PDB entry 6CG0 | electron microscopy, 3.17 A resolution | chains M and N of the 11 polymer chains in the assembly

Chain M:
Molecule: 41-nt DNA strand
Sequence (41 nucleotides; each row starts with the number of its first residue):
    17 CACAGTGATGCAAATCAAGTGTGAAGCCAGACAAAAACCCG

Chain N:
Molecule: High mobility group protein B1
Organism: Homo sapiens
UniProt: P09429 (HMGB1_HUMAN); residues 15-140 here = UniProt positions 15-140
Amino-acid sequence (126 residues; row label = number of the first residue in the row):
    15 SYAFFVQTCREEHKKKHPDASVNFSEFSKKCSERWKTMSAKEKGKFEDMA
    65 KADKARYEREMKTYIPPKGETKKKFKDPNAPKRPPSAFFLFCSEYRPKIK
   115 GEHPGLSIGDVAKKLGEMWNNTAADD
Not modelled in the structure: 31-34, 51-95, 139-140
Swiss-Prot annotation at these positions:
  - DNA-binding region: Pro95 (HMG box 2)
  - region: Pro80 to Lys96 (LPS binding (Lipid A)), Phe89 to Glu108 (Cytokine-stimulating activity)
  - motif: His27 to Lys43 (Nuclear localization signal (NLS) 1)
  - site: Asp67, Lys68 (Cleavage)
  - modified residue: Cys23 (Cysteine sulfonic acid (-SO3H)), Lys28 (N6-acetyllysine), Lys29 (N6-acetyllysine), Lys30 (N6-acetyllysine), Ser35 (Phosphoserine), Lys43 (N6-acetyllysine), Cys45 (Cysteine sulfonic acid (-SO3H)), Lys90 (N6-acetyllysine), Ser100 (Phosphoserine), Cys106 (Cysteine sulfonic acid (-SO3H)), Lys127 (N6-acetyllysine), Lys128 (N6-acetyllysine)
  - cross-link (Isoglutamyl lysine isopeptide (Lys-Gln)): Lys28 (interchain with Q-?), Lys43 (interchain with Q-?), Lys44 (interchain with Q-?), Lys68 (interchain with Q-?)
  - mutagenesis: Ser35 (S35A: Greatly reduces phosphorylation, nuclear localization; when associated with A-39; A-42; A-46; A-53 and A-181; S35E: Cytoplasmic localization (phosphorylation mimicking) ...), Ser39 (S39A: Greatly reduces phosphorylation, nuclear localization; when associated with A-35; A-42; A-46; A-53 and A-181; S39E: Cytoplasmic localization (phosphorylation mimicking) ...), Ser42 (S42A: Greatly reduces phosphorylation, nuclear localization; when associated with A-35; A-39; A-46; A-53 and A-181; S42E: Cytoplasmic localization (phosphorylation mimicking) ...), Ser46 (S46A: Greatly reduces phosphorylation, nuclear localization; when associated with A-35; A-39; A-42; A-53 and A-181; S46E: Cytoplasmic localization (phosphorylation mimicking) ...), Ser53 (S53A: Greatly reduces phosphorylation, nuclear localization; when associated with A-35; A-39; A-42; A-46 and A-181; S53E: Cytoplasmic localization (phosphorylation mimicking) ...), Asp67 (D67A: Abolishes cleavage by CASP1 and impairs ability to antagonize apoptosis-induced immune tolerance), Cys106 (C106S: Inhibits oxidation-dependent inactivation of immunostimmulatory activity in apoptotic cells)

Interface between chain M and chain N:
Residue-residue contacts - 16 pairs, chain M then chain N:
  DA33(M) - Lys96(N)  salt bridge to the phosphate
  DA33(M) - Arg97(N)  sugar contact
  DA33(M) - Phe103(N)  base contact
  DA34(M) - Arg110(N)  base contact
  DG35(M) - Arg110(N)  sugar contact
  DG35(M) - Ile122(N)  base contact
  DT36(M) - Ile122(N)  sugar contact
  DA45(M) - Phe38(N)  base contact
  DG46(M) - Phe38(N)  base contact
  DG46(M) - Ser42(N)  hydrogen bond to the phosphate
  DA47(M) - Ser42(N)  hydrogen bond to the phosphate
  DC48(M) - Tyr16(N)  hydrogen bond to the sugar
  DC48(M) - Cys45(N)  sugar contact
  DC48(M) - Ser46(N)  hydrogen bond to the phosphate
  DA49(M) - Tyr16(N)  phosphate contact
  DA49(M) - Trp49(N)  phosphate contact
Other interface residues (no listed pair), chain M (10 interface residues in all): DA50
Other interface residues (no listed pair), chain N (14 interface residues in all): Ser15, Ser107, Ala126

Overview:
Chain M and chain N form an interface of 10 and 14 residues respectively; the contacts include 4 hydrogen
bonds and 1 salt bridge. Polar pairs include DC48(M)-Tyr16(N), DG46(M)-Ser42(N) and DA47(M)-Ser42(N). Curated
annotation (UniProt) lists a DNA-binding region and 7 mutagenesis sites on chain N.
Chain M is a 41-nt DNA strand and chain N is High mobility group protein B1 (Homo sapiens); the structure,
Cryo-EM structure of mouse RAG1/2 HFC complex (3.17 A), was determined by electron microscopy together with
5ZDZ, 5ZE0, 5ZE1, 5ZE2, 6CIJ, 6CIK, 6CIL and 6CIM from the same study.
